PDB entry 7K8D | electron microscopy, 4.33 A resolution (low resolution: residue-level contacts below are approximate; hydrogen-bond / salt-bridge calls are withheld) | chain A

# Chain A
Molecule: Drug exporters of the RND superfamily-like protein
Organism: Mycolicibacterium smegmatis
UniProtKB: I7G2R2 (I7G2R2_MYCS2); numbering as in UniProt (aligned over 1-1013)
Sequence (1013 residues; each row starts with the number of its first residue):
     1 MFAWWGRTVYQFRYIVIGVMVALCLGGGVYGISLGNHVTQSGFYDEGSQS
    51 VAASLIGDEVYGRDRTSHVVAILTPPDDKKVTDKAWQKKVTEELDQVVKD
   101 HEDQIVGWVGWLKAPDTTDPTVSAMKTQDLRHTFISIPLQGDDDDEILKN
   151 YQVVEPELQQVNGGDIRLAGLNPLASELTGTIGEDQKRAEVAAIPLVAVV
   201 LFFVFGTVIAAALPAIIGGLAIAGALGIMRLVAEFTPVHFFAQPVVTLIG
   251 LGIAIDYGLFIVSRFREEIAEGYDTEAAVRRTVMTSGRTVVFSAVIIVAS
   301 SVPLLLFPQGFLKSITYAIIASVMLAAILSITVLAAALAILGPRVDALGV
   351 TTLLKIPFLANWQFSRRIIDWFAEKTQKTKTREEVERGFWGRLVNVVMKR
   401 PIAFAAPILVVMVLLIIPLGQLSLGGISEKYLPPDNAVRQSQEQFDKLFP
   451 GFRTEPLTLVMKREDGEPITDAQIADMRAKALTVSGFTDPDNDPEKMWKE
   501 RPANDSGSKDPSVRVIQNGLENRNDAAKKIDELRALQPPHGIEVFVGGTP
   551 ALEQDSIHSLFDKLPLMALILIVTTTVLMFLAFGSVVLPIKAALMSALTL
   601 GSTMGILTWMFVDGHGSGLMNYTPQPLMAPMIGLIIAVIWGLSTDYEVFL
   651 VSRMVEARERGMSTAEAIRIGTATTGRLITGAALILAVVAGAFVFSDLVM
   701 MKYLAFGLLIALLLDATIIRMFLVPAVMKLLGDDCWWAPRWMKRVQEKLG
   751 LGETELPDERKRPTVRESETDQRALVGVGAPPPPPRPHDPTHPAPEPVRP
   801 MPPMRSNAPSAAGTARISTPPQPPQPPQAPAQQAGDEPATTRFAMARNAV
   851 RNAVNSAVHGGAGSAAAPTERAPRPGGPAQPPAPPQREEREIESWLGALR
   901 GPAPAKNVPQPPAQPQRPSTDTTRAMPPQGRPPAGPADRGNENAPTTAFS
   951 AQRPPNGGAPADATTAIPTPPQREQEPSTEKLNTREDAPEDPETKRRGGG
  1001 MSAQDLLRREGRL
Not modelled in the structure: 353-381, 755-1013
Reported in the primary citation:
  - conformationally variable residues (loop rearrangement): Ser423, Asn524

# Summary
The paper reports conformational variability at Ser423 and Asn524.
Chain A is Drug exporters of the RND superfamily-like protein (Mycolicibacterium smegmatis); the structure,
CryoEM structure of a trehalose monomycolate transporter in TMM lipid nanodiscs (form II), was determined by
electron microscopy (same publication as 7K7M, 7K8A, 7K8B, 7K8C and 7N6B).
